Entry 9FP2 (electron microscopy, 3.76 A resolution); this record covers chains F and S of the 8 polymer chains in the assembly.

== Chain F (and S) ==
Protein: Cellulose biosynthesis protein BcsF
From: Escherichia coli
Notes: chain S of this document is another copy of the same molecule, construct and numbering; everything in this record applies to it too
Chain sequence (63 residues; numbered 1 to 63; the number before each row is that of its first residue):
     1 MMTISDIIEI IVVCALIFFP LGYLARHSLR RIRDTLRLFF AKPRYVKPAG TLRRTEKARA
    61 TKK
Disordered / not traced: 1-6, 54-63 (chain S: 1-3, 54-63)

== Interface between chain F and chain S ==
Contacting residue pairs (15; chain F residue first):
  Ile11(F) - Ile10(S)  hydrophobic
  Ile11(F) - Cys14(S)  hydrogen bond (backbone-side chain)
  Cys14(F) - Ala15(S)
  Ala15(F) - Phe18(S)  hydrophobic
  Phe18(F) - Ala15(S)
  Phe18(F) - Phe19(S)  hydrophobic
  Phe19(F) - Leu21(S)  hydrophobic
  Phe19(F) - Gly22(S)
  Phe19(F) - Ala25(S)  hydrophobic
  Gly22(F) - Phe19(S)
  Tyr23(F) - Arg26(S)
  Tyr23(F) - Leu29(S)
  Arg26(F) - Tyr23(S)
  Arg26(F) - Arg26(S)
  His27(F) - Arg26(S)  hydrogen bond
Other interface residues (no listed pair), chain F (11 interface residues in all): Ile10, Ala25
Other interface residues (no listed pair), chain S (13 interface residues in all): Ile11, His27

== In short ==
The interface between chain F and chain S involves 11 residues on one side and 13 on the other; the contacts
include 2 hydrogen bonds. Polar contacts include Ile11(F)-Cys14(S) and His27(F)-Arg26(S).
Both chains are Cellulose biosynthesis protein BcsF (Escherichia coli). Entry 9FP2 (Cryo-EM structure of the
BcsEFRQ regulatory subcomplex for E. coli cellulose secretion in non-saturating c-di-GMP (local)) was
determined by electron microscopy (same publication as 9FMV, 9FMZ, 9FNN, 9FO7 and 9FP0).
